Entry 3GN1 (X-ray diffraction, 2.00 A resolution); this record covers chains A and B of the 4 polymer chains in the assembly.

# Chain A (and B)
Name: Pteridine reductase
From: Trypanosoma brucei brucei
Notes: chain B of this document is another copy of the same molecule, construct and numbering; everything in this record applies to it too
UniProt: O76290 (O76290_TRYBB); residue numbers follow UniProt; this construct covers 1-268
Amino-acid sequence (288 residues; row label = number of the first residue in the row; numbers below 1 keep their minus sign (Met-19 is residue -19)):
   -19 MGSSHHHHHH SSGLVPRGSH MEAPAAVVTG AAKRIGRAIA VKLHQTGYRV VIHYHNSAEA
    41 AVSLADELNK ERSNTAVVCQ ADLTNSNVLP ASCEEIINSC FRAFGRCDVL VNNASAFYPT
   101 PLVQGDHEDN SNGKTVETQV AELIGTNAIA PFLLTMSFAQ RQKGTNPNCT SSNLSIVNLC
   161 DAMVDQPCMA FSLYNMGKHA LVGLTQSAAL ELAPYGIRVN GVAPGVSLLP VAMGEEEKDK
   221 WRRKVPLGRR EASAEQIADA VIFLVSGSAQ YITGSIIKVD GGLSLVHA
Not modelled in the structure: -19 to 1, 104-112, 143-151 (chain B: -19 to 1, 104-112, 143-152)
Modified residues: Cys168 (s-oxy cysteine; CSX)
Construct notes: expression tag (-19 to 0)
Residues lining bound ligands:
  - 1H-benzimidazol-2-amine (AX7): Phe97, Asp161, Cys168, Tyr174, Gly205, Val206, Leu209, Pro210, Trp221
  - NADP (NAP; NADP nicotinamide-adenine-dinucleotide phosphate): Gly10, Ala12, Lys13, Arg14, Ile15, Gly16, His33, Tyr34, His35, Asn36, Ser37, Ala61, Asp62, Leu63, Thr64, Asn93, Ala94, Ser95, Ala96, Thr126, Leu159, Cys160, Asp161, Tyr174, Lys178, Pro204, Gly205, Val206, Ser207, Leu208
Reported in the primary citation:
  - binding site for 1H-benzimidazol-2-amine: Trp221

# How chain A and chain B interact
Residue-residue contacts - 59 pairs, chain A then chain B:
  Gln186(A) with Leu265(B)
  Leu190(A) with Pro226(B), hydrophobic; Leu265(B); Val266(B), hydrophobic
  Ala193(A) with Pro226(B); Leu227(B)
  Arg198(A) with Leu227(B)
  Val206(A) with Tyr251(B), hydrogen bond (backbone-side chain)
  Val225(A) with Tyr251(B)
  Pro226(A) with Ala193(B)
  Leu227(A) with Ala193(B); Arg198(B); Gln250(B); Tyr251(B); Thr253(B)
  Arg230(A) with Tyr251(B), hydrogen bond (backbone-side chain)
  Glu231(A) with Tyr251(B)
  Ala232(A) with Tyr251(B), hydrogen bond (backbone-side chain)
  Gln236(A) with Tyr251(B)
  Asp239(A) with Phe243(B); Ser248(B)
  Phe243(A) with Phe243(B), hydrophobic
  Ser248(A) with Asp239(B)
  Gln250(A) with Leu227(B); Gln236(B), hydrogen bond
  Tyr251(A) with Val206(B), hydrogen bond (side chain-backbone); Val225(B); Leu227(B), hydrophobic; Arg230(B), hydrogen bond (side chain-backbone); Glu231(B); Ala232(B), hydrogen bond (side chain-backbone); Gln236(B); Val259(B); Asp260(B); Gly261(B), hydrogen bond (backbone-backbone)
  Ile252(A) with Lys258(B); Val259(B), hydrophobic
  Thr253(A) with Asp260(B); Gly261(B); Gly262(B)
  Gly254(A) with Lys258(B), hydrogen bond (backbone-side chain); Leu265(B)
  Ser255(A) with Lys258(B), hydrogen bond (side chain-backbone)
  Ile257(A) with Ile257(B), hydrophobic
  Lys258(A) with Ile252(B); Gly254(B), hydrogen bond (side chain-backbone); Ser255(B), hydrogen bond (backbone-side chain)
  Val259(A) with Tyr251(B); Ile252(B), hydrophobic
  Asp260(A) with Tyr251(B); Thr253(B)
  Gly261(A) with Tyr251(B), hydrogen bond (backbone-backbone); Thr253(B)
  Gly262(A) with Thr253(B)
  Leu265(A) with Gln186(B); Ala189(B), hydrophobic; Leu190(B); Gly254(B)
  Val266(A) with Leu190(B), hydrophobic
Interface residues without a listed pair, chain A (34 interface residues in all): Ala189, Pro194, Gly196, Ala240, Gly247
Interface residues without a listed pair, chain B (35 interface residues in all): Pro194, Gly196, Arg229, Ala240, Gly247

# Summary
The interface between chain A and chain B involves 34 residues on one side and 35 on the other, with 13
hydrogen bonds. Polar contacts include Val206(A)-Tyr251(B), Arg230(A)-Tyr251(B) and Ala232(A)-Tyr251(B). Bound
to chain A: NADP and 1H-benzimidazol-2-amine. The paper reports a binding site for 1H-benzimidazol-2-amine at
Trp221(A).
Chain A and chain B are both Pteridine reductase (Trypanosoma brucei brucei); the structure, Structure of
Pteridine Reductase 1 (PTR1) from TRYPANOSOMA BRUCEI in ternary complex with cofactor (NADP+) and ..., was
determined by X-ray diffraction, deposited together with 3GN2, 2WD7 and 2WD8.
